PDB entry 7FFQ | electron microscopy, 3.50 A resolution | chains B and C of the 12 polymer chains in the assembly

== Chain B (and C) ==
Molecule: Spike glycoprotein E1
Source organism: Venezuelan equine encephalitis virus (strain TC-83)
Notes: chain C of this document is another copy of the same molecule, construct and numbering; everything in this record applies to it too
UniProtKB: P05674 (POLS_EEVV8); residues 1-442 here correspond to UniProt positions 813-1254 (UniProt number = residue number + 812)
Amino-acid sequence (442 residues; row label = number of the first residue in the row):
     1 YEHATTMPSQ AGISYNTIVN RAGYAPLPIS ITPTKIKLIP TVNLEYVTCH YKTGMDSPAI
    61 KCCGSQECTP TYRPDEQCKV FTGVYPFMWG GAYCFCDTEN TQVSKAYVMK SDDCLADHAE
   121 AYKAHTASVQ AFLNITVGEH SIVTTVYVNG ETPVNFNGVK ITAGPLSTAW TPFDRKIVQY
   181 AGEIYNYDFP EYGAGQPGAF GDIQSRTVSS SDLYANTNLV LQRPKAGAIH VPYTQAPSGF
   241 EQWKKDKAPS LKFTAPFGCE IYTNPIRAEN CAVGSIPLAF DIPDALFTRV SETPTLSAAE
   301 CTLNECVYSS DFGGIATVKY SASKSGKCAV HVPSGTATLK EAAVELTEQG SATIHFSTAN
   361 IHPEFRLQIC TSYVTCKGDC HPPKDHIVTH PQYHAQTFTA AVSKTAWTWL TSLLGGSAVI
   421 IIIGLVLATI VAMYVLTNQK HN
Disulfide bonds: Cys-49/Cys-114, Cys-62/Cys-94, Cys-63/Cys-96, Cys-259/Cys-271, Cys-301/Cys-376, Cys-306/Cys-380, Cys-328/Cys-370
Swiss-Prot annotation at these positions:
  - region: Val-84 to Thr-101 (E1 fusion peptide loop)
  - glycosylation: Asn-134 (N-linked (GlcNAc...) asparagine)

== How chain B and chain C interact ==
Contacting residue pairs - 13 pairs, chain B then chain C:
  Glu-305(B) with Arg-289(C), salt bridge; Val-290(C), hydrogen bond (side chain-backbone); Ser-291(C), hydrogen bond
  Val-307(B) with Gly-23(C)
  Gly-313(B) with Arg-289(C)
  Ile-315(B) with Ser-291(C)
  His-381(B) with Ala-22(C), hydrogen bond (side chain-backbone); Gly-23(C)
  Pro-383(B) with Tyr-24(C)
  Lys-384(B) with Arg-21(C); Tyr-24(C), hydrogen bond (backbone-side chain); Asp-284(C), hydrogen bond (side chain-backbone)
  Asp-385(B) with Asp-284(C)
Also at the interface, not in a pair above, chain C (10 interface residues in all): Phe-287, Glu-292

== Overview ==
Chain B and chain C form an interface of 8 and 10 residues respectively; the contacts include 5 hydrogen bonds
and 1 salt bridge. Polar pairs include Glu-305(B)/Arg-289(C), Glu-305(B)/Val-290(C) and Glu-305(B)/Ser-291(C).
Both chains are Spike glycoprotein E1 (Venezuelan equine encephalitis virus (strain TC-83)). Entry 7FFQ
(Cryo-EM structure of VEEV VLP at the 2-fold axes) was determined by electron microscopy together with 7FFE,
7FFF, 7FFL, 7FFN and 7FFO from the same study.
